8WH5 - chains I and K of the 11 polymer chains in the assembly; structure by electron microscopy, 3.58 A resolution.

== Chain I ==
Molecule: sense strand (167-nt DNA)
Sequence (167 nucleotides; row label = number of the first residue in the row):
     1 ATCGAGAATC CCGGTGCCGA GGCCGCTCAA TTGGTCGTAG ACAGCTCTAG CACCGCTTAA
    61 ACGCACGTAC GCGCTGTCCC CCGCGTTTAA CCGCCCAAGG GGATTACTCC CTAGTCTCCA
   121 GGCACGTGTC AGATATATAC ATCCGATTCC AGTGCCGGTG TCGCTGA
Not modelled in the structure: 1, 135-167

== Chain K ==
Molecule: ATP-dependent DNA helicase DDM1
Source organism: Arabidopsis thaliana
Notes: EC 3.6.4.12
UniProt: Q9XFH4 (DDM1_ARATH); numbering as in UniProt (aligned over 1-764)
Chain sequence (765 residues; row label = number of the first residue in the row; numbering starts at 0):
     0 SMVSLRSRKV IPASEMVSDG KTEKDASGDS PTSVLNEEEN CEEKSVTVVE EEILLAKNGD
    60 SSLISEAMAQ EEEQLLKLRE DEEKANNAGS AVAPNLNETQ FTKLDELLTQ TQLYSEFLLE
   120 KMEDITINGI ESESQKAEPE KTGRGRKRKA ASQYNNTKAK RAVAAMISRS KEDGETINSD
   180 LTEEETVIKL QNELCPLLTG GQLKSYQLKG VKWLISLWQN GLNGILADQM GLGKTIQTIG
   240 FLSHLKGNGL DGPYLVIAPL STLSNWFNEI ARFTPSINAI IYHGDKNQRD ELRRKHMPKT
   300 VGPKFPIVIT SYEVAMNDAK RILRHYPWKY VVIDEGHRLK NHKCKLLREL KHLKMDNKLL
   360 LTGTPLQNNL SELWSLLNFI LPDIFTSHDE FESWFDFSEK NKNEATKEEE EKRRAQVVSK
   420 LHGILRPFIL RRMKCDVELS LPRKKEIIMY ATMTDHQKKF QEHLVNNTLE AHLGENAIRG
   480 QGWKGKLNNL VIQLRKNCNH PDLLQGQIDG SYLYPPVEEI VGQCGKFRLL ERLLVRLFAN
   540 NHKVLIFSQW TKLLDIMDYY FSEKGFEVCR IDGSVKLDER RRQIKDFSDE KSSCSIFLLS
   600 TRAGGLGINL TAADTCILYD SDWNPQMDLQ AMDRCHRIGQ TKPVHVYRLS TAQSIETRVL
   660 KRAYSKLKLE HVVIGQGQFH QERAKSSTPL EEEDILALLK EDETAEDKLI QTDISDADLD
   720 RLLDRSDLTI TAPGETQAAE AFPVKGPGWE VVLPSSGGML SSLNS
Not modelled in the structure: 0-198, 384-414, 675-764
Construct notes: expression tag (0)
UniProt features mapped onto this chain:
  - motif: Arg-145 to Gln-152 (Nuclear localization signal 1), Asp-333 to His-336 (DEAH box), Leu-429 to Val-436 (Nuclear localization signal 2)
  - binding site (ATP): Asp-227 to Thr-234

== Interface between chain I and chain K ==
Pairs across the interface (17; chain I residue first):
  DC94(I) / Lys-344(K)  salt bridge to the phosphate
  DC95(I) / Arg-337(K)  sugar contact
  DC95(I) / Cys-343(K)  phosphate contact
  DC95(I) / Lys-344(K)  hydrogen bond to the phosphate
  DC95(I) / Leu-345(K)  hydrogen bond to the phosphate
  DC96(I) / Lys-339(K)  phosphate contact
  DC96(I) / Arg-601(K)  phosphate contact
  DA97(I) / Asn-367(K)  sugar contact
  DA97(I) / Arg-601(K)  salt bridge to the phosphate
  DA97(I) / Trp-622(K)  base contact
  DA97(I) / Asn-623(K)  phosphate contact
  DA98(I) / Asn-367(K)  phosphate contact
  DA98(I) / Trp-622(K)  sugar contact
  DA98(I) / Arg-661(K)  salt bridge to the phosphate
  DA98(I) / Lys-665(K)  salt bridge to the phosphate
  DG99(I) / Trp-622(K)  phosphate contact
  DG99(I) / Arg-657(K)  salt bridge to the phosphate
Interface residues without a listed pair, chain I (8 interface residues in all): DC17, DG100
Interface residues without a listed pair, chain K (17 interface residues in all): Met-315, Lys-319, His-336, Asn-340, Val-490

== Overview ==
8 residues of chain I face 17 of chain K across their interface; the contacts include 2 hydrogen bonds and 5
salt bridges. Among the polar pairs are DC95(I)/Lys-344(K), DC95(I)/Leu-345(K) and DC94(I)/Lys-344(K). UniProt
lists 8 ATP-binding residues on chain K.
Here chain I is sense strand (167-nt DNA) and chain K is ATP-dependent DNA helicase DDM1 (Arabidopsis
thaliana). Entry 8WH5 (Structure of DDM1-nucleosome complex in the apo state) was determined by electron
microscopy together with 8WH8, 8WH9, 8WHA and 8WHB from the same study.
